Entry 8DFD (electron microscopy, 2.12 A resolution); this record covers chains C and H of the 8 polymer chains in the assembly.

[Chain C]
Molecule: Nitrogenase molybdenum-iron protein alpha chain
Organism: Azotobacter vinelandii
Notes: EC 1.18.6.1
UniProtKB: P07328 (NIFD_AZOVI); residues 1-492 here = UniProt positions 1-492
Amino-acid sequence (492 residues; numbered 1 to 492; the number before each row is that of its first residue):
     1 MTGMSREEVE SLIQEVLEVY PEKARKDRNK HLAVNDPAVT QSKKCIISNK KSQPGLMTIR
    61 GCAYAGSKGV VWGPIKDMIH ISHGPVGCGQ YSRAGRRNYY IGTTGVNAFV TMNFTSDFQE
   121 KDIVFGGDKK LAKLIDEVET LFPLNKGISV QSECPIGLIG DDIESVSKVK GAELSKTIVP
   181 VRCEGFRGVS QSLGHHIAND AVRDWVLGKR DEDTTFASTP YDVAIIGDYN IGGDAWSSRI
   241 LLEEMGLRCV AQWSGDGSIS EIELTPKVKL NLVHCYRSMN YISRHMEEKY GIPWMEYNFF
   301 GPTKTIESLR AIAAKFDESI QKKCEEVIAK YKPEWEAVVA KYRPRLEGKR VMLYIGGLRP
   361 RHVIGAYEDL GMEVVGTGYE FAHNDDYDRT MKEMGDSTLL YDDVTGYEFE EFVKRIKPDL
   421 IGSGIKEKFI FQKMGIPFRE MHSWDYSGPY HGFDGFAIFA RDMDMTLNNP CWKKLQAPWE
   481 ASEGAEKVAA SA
Disordered / not traced: 1-3, 482-492
Swiss-Prot annotation at these positions:
  - binding site ([8Fe-7S] cluster): Cys-62, Cys-88, Cys-154
  - binding site ([7Fe-Mo-9S-C-homocitryl] cluster): Cys-275, His-442
  - mutagenesis: His-195 (H195Q: No nitrogenase activity)

[Chain H]
Molecule: Nitrogenase iron protein 1
Organism: Azotobacter vinelandii
Notes: EC 1.18.6.1
UniProtKB: P00459 (NIFH1_AZOVI); residues 0-289 here correspond to UniProt positions 1-290 (UniProt number = residue number + 1)
Amino-acid sequence (290 residues; row label = number of the first residue in the row; numbering starts at 0):
     0 MAMRQCAIYG KGGIGKSTTT QNLVAALAEM GKKVMIVGCD PKADSTRLIL HSKAQNTIME
    60 MAAEAGTVED LELEDVLKAG YGGVKCVESG GPEPGVGCAG RGVITAINFL EEEGAYEDDL
   120 DFVFYDVLGD VVCGGFAMPI RENKAQEIYI VCSGEMMAMY AANNISKGIV KYANSGSVRL
   180 GGLICNSRNT DREDELIIAL ANKLGTQMIH FVPRDNVVQR AEIRRMTVIE YDPKAKQADE
   240 YRALARKVVD NKLLVIPNPI TMDELEELLM EFGIMEVEDE SIVGKTAEEV
Disordered / not traced: 0, 275-289
Swiss-Prot annotation at these positions:
  - binding site (ATP): Gly-9 to Ser-16
  - binding site ([4Fe-4S] cluster): Cys-97, Cys-132
  - modified residue: Arg-100 (ADP-ribosylarginine)

[Interface between chain C and chain H]
Pairs across the interface (20; chain C residue first):
  Lys-51(C) / Gly-65(H)  hydrogen bond (side chain-backbone)
  Gly-157(C) / Arg-100(H)  hydrogen bond (backbone-side chain)
  Gly-157(C) / Ile-103(H)
  Leu-158(C) / Cys-97(H)
  Leu-158(C) / Ile-103(H)
  Ile-159(C) / Gly-133(H)  hydrogen bond (backbone-backbone)
  Ile-159(C) / Gly-134(H)
  Gly-160(C) / Ile-103(H)
  Gly-160(C) / Gly-133(H)
  Gly-160(C) / Gly-134(H)
  Gly-160(C) / Arg-140(H)  hydrogen bond (backbone-side chain)
  Asp-161(C) / Arg-140(H)
  Asp-162(C) / Arg-140(H)  salt bridge
  Glu-164(C) / Arg-140(H)  salt bridge
  Ser-165(C) / Ser-174(H)
  Arg-182(C) / Arg-140(H)
  Glu-184(C) / Arg-100(H)  salt bridge
  Phe-186(C) / Arg-100(H)
  Arg-187(C) / Arg-100(H)
  Leu-193(C) / Glu-68(H)
Other interface residues (no listed pair), chain C (16 interface residues in all): Asn-49, Val-189
Other interface residues (no listed pair), chain H (13 interface residues in all): Ala-62, Thr-66, Cys-132, Tyr-171

[Summary]
The interface between chain C and chain H involves 16 residues on one side and 13 on the other; the contacts
include 4 hydrogen bonds and 3 salt bridges. Polar contacts include Asp-162(C)/Arg-140(H),
Glu-164(C)/Arg-140(H) and Glu-184(C)/Arg-100(H).
Chain C is Nitrogenase molybdenum-iron protein alpha chain and chain H is Nitrogenase iron protein 1, both
from Azotobacter vinelandii; the structure, CryoEM structure of the 2:1 ADP-tetrafluoroaluminate stabilized
nitrogenase complex from Azotobacter vinelandii, was determined by electron microscopy, deposited together
with 8TC3, 8DFC and 8DBY.
